PDB entry 6OEQ | electron microscopy, 4.30 A resolution (low resolution: residue-level contacts below are approximate; hydrogen-bond / salt-bridge calls are withheld) | chains A and G of the 8 polymer chains in the assembly

# Chain A
Molecule: V(D)J recombination-activating protein 1
Source organism: Mus musculus
Notes: EC 3.1.-.-, 2.3.2.27
UniProtKB: P15919 (RAG1_MOUSE); residues 1-1040 here = UniProt positions 1-1040
Amino-acid sequence (1040 residues; row label = number of the first residue in the row):
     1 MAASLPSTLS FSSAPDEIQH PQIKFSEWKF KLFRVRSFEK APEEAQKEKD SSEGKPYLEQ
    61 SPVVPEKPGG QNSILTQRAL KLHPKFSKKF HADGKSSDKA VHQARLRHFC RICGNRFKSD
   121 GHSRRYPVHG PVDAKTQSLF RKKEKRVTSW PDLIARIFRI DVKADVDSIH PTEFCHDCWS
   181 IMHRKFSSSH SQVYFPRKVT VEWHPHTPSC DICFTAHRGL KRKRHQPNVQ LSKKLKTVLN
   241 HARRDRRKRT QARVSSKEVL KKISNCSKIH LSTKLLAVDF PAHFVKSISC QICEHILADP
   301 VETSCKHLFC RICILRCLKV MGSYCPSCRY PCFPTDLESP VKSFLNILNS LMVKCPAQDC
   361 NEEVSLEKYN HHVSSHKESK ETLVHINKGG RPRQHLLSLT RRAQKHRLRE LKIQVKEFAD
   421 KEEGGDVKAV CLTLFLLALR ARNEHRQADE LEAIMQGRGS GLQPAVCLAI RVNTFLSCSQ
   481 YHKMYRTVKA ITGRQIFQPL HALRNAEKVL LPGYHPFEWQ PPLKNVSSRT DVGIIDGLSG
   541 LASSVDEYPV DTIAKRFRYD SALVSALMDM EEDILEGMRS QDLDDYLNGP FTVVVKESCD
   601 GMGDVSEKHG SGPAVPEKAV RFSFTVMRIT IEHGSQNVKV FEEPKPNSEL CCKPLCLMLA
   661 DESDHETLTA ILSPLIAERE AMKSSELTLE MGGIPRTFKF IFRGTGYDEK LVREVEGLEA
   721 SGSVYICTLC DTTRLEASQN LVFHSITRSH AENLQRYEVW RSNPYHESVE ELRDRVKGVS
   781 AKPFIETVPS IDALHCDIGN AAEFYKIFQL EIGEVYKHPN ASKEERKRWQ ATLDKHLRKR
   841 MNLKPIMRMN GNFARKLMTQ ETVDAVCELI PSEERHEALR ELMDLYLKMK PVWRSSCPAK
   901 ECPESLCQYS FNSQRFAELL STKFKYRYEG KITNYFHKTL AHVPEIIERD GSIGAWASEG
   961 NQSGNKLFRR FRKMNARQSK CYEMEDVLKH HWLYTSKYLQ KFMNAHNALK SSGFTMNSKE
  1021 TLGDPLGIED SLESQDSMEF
Unresolved in the structure: 1-399, 958-960, 1009-1040
Sequence notes: engineered mutation Gln962 (Glu in P15919)
Metal / ion sites: Zn2+: Cys727, Cys730, His937, His942
Reported in the primary citation:
  - mutagenesis - E962Q: abolished catalytic activity (citing earlier work)
  - mutagenesis - R848A: increased catalytic activity

# Chain G
Molecule: 61-nt DNA strand
Sequence (61 nucleotides; each row starts with the number of its first residue):
     1 CGGGTTTTTG TCTGGCTTCA CACTTGATTT GCATCACTGT GTAAGACAGG CCAGATCCAG
    61 G
Unresolved in the structure: 58-61

# Chain A / chain G interface
Pairs across the interface (19):
  Thr400(A) - DT8(G)
  Thr400(A) - DT9(G)
  Arg402(A) - DT9(G)
  Arg402(A) - DG10(G)
  Arg402(A) - DT11(G)
  Ala403(A) - DT8(G)
  His406(A) - DT8(G)
  Tyr485(A) - DG31(G)
  Pro499(A) - DT30(G)
  His501(A) - DT30(G)
  His501(A) - DG31(G)
  Gly610(A) - DT40(G)
  Ser611(A) - DT40(G)
  Gln978(A) - DC37(G)
  Gln978(A) - DT38(G)
  Ser979(A) - DC37(G)
  Ser979(A) - DT38(G)
  Lys980(A) - DT38(G)
  Lys980(A) - DG39(G)
Also at the interface, not in a pair above, chain A (17 interface residues in all): Arg407, His482, Lys489, Gln495, His609
Also at the interface, not in a pair above, chain G (12 interface residues in all): DC32, DG41

# In short
Chain A and chain G form an interface of 17 and 12 residues respectively. Cys727(A), Cys730(A), His937(A) and
His942(A) form the Zn2+ site. From the paper: E962Q of chain A abolishes catalytic activity; R848A of chain A
increases catalytic activity.
Here chain A is V(D)J recombination-activating protein 1 (Mus musculus) and chain G is a 61-nt DNA strand.
Entry 6OEQ (Cryo-EM structure of mouse RAG1/2 12RSS-PRC/23RSS-NFC complex (DNA1)) was determined by electron
microscopy (same publication as 6OEM, 6OEN, 6OEO, 6OEP, 6OER and 6V0V).
